Entry 9H9M (electron microscopy, 3.10 A resolution); this record covers chains C and J of the 9 polymer chains in the assembly.

# Chain C
Protein: Small ribosomal subunit protein uS3
Organism: Escherichia coli
UniProt: P0A7V3 (RS3_ECOLI); residue numbers follow UniProt; this construct covers 1-233
Amino-acid sequence (233 residues; row label = number of the first residue in the row):
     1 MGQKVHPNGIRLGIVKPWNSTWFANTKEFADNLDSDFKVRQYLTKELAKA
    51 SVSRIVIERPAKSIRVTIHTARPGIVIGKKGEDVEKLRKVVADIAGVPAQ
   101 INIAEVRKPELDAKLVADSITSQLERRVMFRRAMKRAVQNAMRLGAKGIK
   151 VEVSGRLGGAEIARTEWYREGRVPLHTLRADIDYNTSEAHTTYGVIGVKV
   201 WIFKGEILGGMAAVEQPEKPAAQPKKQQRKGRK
Disordered / not traced: 1, 213-233
UniProt features mapped onto this chain:
  - mutagenesis: Arg131 to Lys135 (Decreases mRNA unwinding ability of the ribosome)

# Chain J
Protein: Small ribosomal subunit protein uS10
Organism: Escherichia coli
UniProt: P0A7R5 (RS10_ECOLI); residue numbers follow UniProt; this construct covers 1-103
Amino-acid sequence (103 residues; numbered 1 to 103; the number before each row is that of its first residue):
     1 MQNQRIRIRLKAFDHRLIDQATAEIVETAKRTGAQVRGPIPLPTRKERFT
    51 VLISPHVNKDARDQYEIRTHLRLVDIVEPTEKTVDALMRLDLAAGVDVQI
   101 SLG
Disordered / not traced: 1-2, 103

# Interface between chain C and chain J
Residue-residue contacts - 9 pairs, chain C then chain J:
  Thr21(C) with Gly95(J), hydrogen bond (backbone-backbone)
  Phe23(C) with Lys11(J); Ala12(J); Phe13(J), hydrophobic; Gly95(J); Asp97(J)
  Asn25(C) with Lys11(J)
  Glu58(C) with Ala94(J)
  Pro60(C) with Ala94(J), hydrophobic
Also at the interface, not in a pair above, chain C (9 interface residues in all): Trp22, Ala24, Arg59, Ala212
Also at the interface, not in a pair above, chain J (8 interface residues in all): Arg16, Thr69

# In short
The interface between chain C and chain J involves 9 residues on one side and 8 on the other, with 1 hydrogen
bond. Its one hydrogen bond, Thr21(C)-Gly95(J), is backbone to backbone. From UniProt: 5 mutagenesis sites on
chain C.
Chain C is Small ribosomal subunit protein uS3 and chain J is Small ribosomal subunit protein uS10, both from
Escherichia coli; the structure, Complex 4 (HEAD) 30S-GE81112 (weak residual tRNA), was determined by electron
microscopy (same publication as 9H8G, 9H9H, 9H9I, 9H9J, 9H9K, 9H9L and 9H9N).
